6GB7 - chains A and P of the 4 polymer chains in the assembly; structure by X-ray diffraction, 2.15 A resolution.

# Chain A
Name: H-2 class I histocompatibility antigen, D-B alpha chain
From: Mus musculus
UniProtKB: P01899 (HA11_MOUSE); residues 1-338 here correspond to UniProt positions 25-362 (UniProt number = residue number + 24)
Sequence (338 residues; numbered 1 to 338; the number before each row is that of its first residue):
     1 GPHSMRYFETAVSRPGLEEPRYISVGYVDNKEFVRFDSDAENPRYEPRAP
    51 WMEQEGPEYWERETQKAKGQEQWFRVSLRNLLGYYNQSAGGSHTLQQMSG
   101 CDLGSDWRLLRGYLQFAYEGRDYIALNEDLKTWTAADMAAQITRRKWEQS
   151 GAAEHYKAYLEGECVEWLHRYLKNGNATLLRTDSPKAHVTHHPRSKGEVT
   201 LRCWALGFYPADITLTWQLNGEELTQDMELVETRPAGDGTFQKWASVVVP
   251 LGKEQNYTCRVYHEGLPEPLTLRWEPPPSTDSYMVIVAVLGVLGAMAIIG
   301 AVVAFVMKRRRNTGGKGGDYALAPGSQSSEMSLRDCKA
Not modelled in the structure: 177-178, 195-196, 276-338
Disulfides: Cys101-Cys164, Cys203-Cys259
Reported in the primary citation:
  - conformationally variable residues (side-chain flip): Tyr84

# Chain P
Name: Gly-gly-leu-ser
Sequence (10 residues; row label = number of the first residue in the row; numbers below 1 keep their minus sign (Glu-5 is residue -5)):
    -5 EDAGGGGLSK
Not modelled in the structure: -5 to -1, 4

# Interface between chain A and chain P
Residue-residue contacts - 15 pairs, chain A then chain P:
  Trp73(A) with Gly0(P); Gly1(P); Leu2(P), hydrophobic
  Val76(A) with Gly0(P)
  Ser77(A) with Gly1(P); Leu2(P), hydrogen bond (side chain-backbone)
  Asn80(A) with Leu2(P); Ser3(P)
  Leu81(A) with Leu2(P), hydrophobic
  Tyr84(A) with Leu2(P), hydrogen bond (side chain-backbone); Ser3(P), hydrogen bond (side chain-backbone)
  Leu95(A) with Leu2(P), hydrophobic
  Thr143(A) with Leu2(P), hydrogen bond (side chain-backbone)
  Trp147(A) with Gly1(P); Leu2(P), hydrophobic
Also at the interface, not in a pair above, chain A (11 interface residues in all): Tyr123, Lys146
From the paper, about this interface:
  - interface residues, chain A: Tyr84(A)

# Overview
The interface between chain A and chain P involves 11 residues on one side and 4 on the other; the contacts
include 4 hydrogen bonds. Polar pairs include Ser77(A)-Leu2(P), Tyr84(A)-Leu2(P) and Tyr84(A)-Ser3(P). The
paper reports the interface residue Tyr84(A); conformational variability at Tyr84(A).
Chain A is H-2 class I histocompatibility antigen, D-B alpha chain (Mus musculus) and chain P is
Gly-gly-leu-ser; the structure, Structure of H-2Db with scoop loop from tapasin, was determined by X-ray
diffraction together with 6GB5 and 6GB6 from the same study.
